7AF3 - chains 1 and C of the 9 polymer chains in the assembly; structure by electron microscopy, 2.82 A resolution.

== Chain 1 ==
Molecule: 16S rRNA (head)
Organism: Escherichia coli
Sequence (1541 nucleotides; each row starts with the number of its first residue):
     1 AAAUUGAAGA GUUUGAUCAU GGCUCAGAUU GAACGCUGGC GGCAGGCCUA ACACAUGCAA
    61 GUCGAACGGU AACAGGAAGA AGCUUGCUUC UUUGCUGACG AGUGGCGGAC GGGUGAGUAA
   121 UGUCUGGGAA ACUGCCUGAU GGAGGGGGAU AACUACUGGA AACGGUAGCU AAUACCGCAU
   181 AACGUCGCAA GACCAAAGAG GGGGACCUUC GGGCCUCUUG CCAUCGGAUG UGCCCAGAUG
   241 GGAUUAGCUA GUAGGUGGGG UAACGGCUCA CCUAGGCGAC GAUCCCUAGC UGGUCUGAGA
   301 GGAUGACCAG CCACACUGGA ACUGAGACAC GGUCCAGACU CCUACGGGAG GCAGCAGUGG
   361 GGAAUAUUGC ACAAUGGGCG CAAGCCUGAU GCAGCCAUGC CGCGUGUAUG AAGAAGGCCU
   421 UCGGGUUGUA AAGUACUUUC AGCGGGGAGG AAGGGAGUAA AGUUAAUACC UUUGCUCAUU
   481 GACGUUACCC GCAGAAGAAG CACCGGCUAA CUCCGUGCCA GCAGCCXCGG UAAUACGGAG
   541 GGUGCAAGCG UUAAUCGGAA UUACUGGGCG UAAAGCGCAC GCAGGCGGUU UGUUAAGUCA
   601 GAUGUGAAAU CCCCGGGCUC AACCUGGGAA CUGCAUCUGA UACUGGCAAG CUUGAGUCUC
   661 GUAGAGGGGG GUAGAAUUCC AGGUGUAGCG GUGAAAUGCG UAGAGAUCUG GAGGAAUACC
   721 GGUGGCGAAG GCGGCCCCCU GGACGAAGAC UGACGCUCAG GUGCGAAAGC GUGGGGAGCA
   781 AACAGGAUUA GAUACCCUGG UAGUCCACGC CGUAAACGAU GUCGACUUGG AGGUUGUGCC
   841 CUUGAGGCGU GGCUUCCGGA GCUAACGCGU UAAGUCGACC GCCUGGGGAG UACGGCCGCA
   901 AGGUUAAAAC UCAAAUGAAU UGACGGGGGC CCGCACAAGC GGUGGAGCAU GUGGUUUAAU
   961 UCGAUGXAAC GCGAAGAACC UUACCUGGUC UUGACAUCCA CGGAAGUUUU CAGAGAUGAG
  1021 AAUGUGCCUU CGGGAACCGU GAGACAGGUG CUGCAUGGCU GUCGUCAGCU CGUGUUGUGA
  1081 AAUGUUGGGU UAAGUCCCGC AACGAGCGCA ACCCUUAUCC UUUGUUGCCA GCGGUCCGGC
  1141 CGGGAACUCA AAGGAGACUG CCAGUGAUAA ACUGGAGGAA GGUGGGGAUG ACGUCAAGUC
  1201 AUCAUGGCCC UUACGACCAG GGCUACACAC GUGCUACAAU GGCGCAUACA AAGAGAAGCG
  1261 ACCUCGCGAG AGCAAGCGGA CCUCAUAAAG UGCGUCGUAG UCCGGAUUGG AGUCUGCAAC
  1321 UCGACUCCAU GAAGUCGGAA UCGCUAGUAA UCGUGGAUCA GAAUGCCACG GUGAAUACGU
  1381 UCCCGGCCUU GUACACACCG CCCGUXACAC CAUGGGAGUG GGUUGCAAAA GAAGUAGGUA
  1441 GCUUAACCUU CGGGAGGGCG CUUACCACUU UGUGAUUCAU GACUGGGGUG AAGUCGUAAC
  1501 AAGGUAACCG UAGGGGAACC UGCGGUUGGA UCACCUCCUU A
Unresolved in the structure: 1-930, 1387-1541
Modified / non-standard residues: PSU (pseudouridine-5'-monophosphate) at position 516, G7M (N7-methyl-guanosine-5'-monophosphate) at position 527, 2MG (2N-methylguanosine-5'-monophosphate) at position 966, 5MC (5-methylcytidine-5'-monophosphate) at position 967, 2MG (2N-methylguanosine-5'-monophosphate) at position 1207, 4OC (4n,o2'-methylcytidine-5'-monophosphate) at position 1401, 5MC (5-methylcytidine-5'-monophosphate) at position 1406, UR3 (3-methyluridine-5'-monophoshate) at position 1497, 2MG (2N-methylguanosine-5'-monophosphate) at position 1515, MA6 (6N-dimethyladenosine-5'-monophoshate) at position 1517, MA6 (6N-dimethyladenosine-5'-monophoshate) at position 1518
Metal / ion sites: Mg2+ site 1 near A937 (its only coordinating residue here); Mg2+ site 2: G944, G945; Mg2+ site 3 near G945 (its only coordinating residue here); Mg2+ site 4: A964, U1199; Mg2+ site 5 near C972 (its only coordinating residue here); Mg2+ site 6: G976, C1359; Mg2+ site 7 near C980 (its only coordinating residue here); Mg2+ site 8: G993, G1041; Mg2+ site 9: C1054, A1197; Mg2+ site 10: C1054, A1197, G1198; Mg2+ site 11 near C1066 (its only coordinating residue here); Mg2+ site 12: G1068, G1094; 15 more Mg2+ sites not listed

== Chain C ==
Protein: 30S ribosomal protein S3
Organism: Escherichia coli
UniProt: C3SQX2 (C3SQX2_ECOLX); residue numbers follow UniProt; this construct covers 1-233
Sequence (233 residues; row label = number of the first residue in the row):
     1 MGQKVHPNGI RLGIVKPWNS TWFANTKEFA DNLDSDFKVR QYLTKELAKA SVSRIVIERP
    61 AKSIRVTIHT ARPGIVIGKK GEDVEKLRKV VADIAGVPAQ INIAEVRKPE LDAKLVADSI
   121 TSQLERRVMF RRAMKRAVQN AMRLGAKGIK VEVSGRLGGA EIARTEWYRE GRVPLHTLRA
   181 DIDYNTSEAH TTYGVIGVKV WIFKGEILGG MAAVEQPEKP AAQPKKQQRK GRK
Unresolved in the structure: 1, 213-233
Reported in the primary citation:
  - conformationally variable residues (order/disorder transition): Ile207 to Ala212

== Chain 1 / chain C interface ==
Pairs across the interface (58; chain 1 residue first):
  A1055(1) - Arg156(C)  hydrogen bond to the sugar
  A1055(1) - Glu161(C)  hydrogen bond to the sugar
  A1055(1) - Tyr193(C)  base contact
  U1056(1) - Gly155(C)  phosphate contact
  U1056(1) - Glu161(C)  phosphate contact
  U1056(1) - Ile162(C)  phosphate contact
  U1056(1) - Ala163(C)  hydrogen bond to the phosphate
  U1056(1) - Val195(C)  hydrogen bond to the sugar
  G1057(1) - Ser154(C)  hydrogen bond to the phosphate
  G1057(1) - Gly155(C)  phosphate contact
  G1057(1) - Glu188(C)  hydrogen bond to the sugar
  G1057(1) - Val195(C)  sugar contact
  G1057(1) - Gly197(C)  phosphate contact
  G1058(1) - Ser154(C)  hydrogen bond to the phosphate
  G1058(1) - Lys199(C)  salt bridge to the phosphate
  C1059(1) - Lys199(C)  salt bridge to the phosphate
  U1060(1) - Gln3(C)  hydrogen bond to the base
  G1061(1) - Gln3(C)  phosphate contact
  U1062(1) - Gly2(C)  base contact
  U1062(1) - Gln3(C)  base contact
  G1106(1) - Arg169(C)  hydrogen bond to the sugar
  G1106(1) - Arg172(C)  phosphate contact
  C1107(1) - Arg169(C)  hydrogen bond to the sugar
  C1107(1) - Arg172(C)  phosphate contact
  C1107(1) - Val173(C)  hydrogen bond to the phosphate
  C1107(1) - Pro174(C)  phosphate contact
  G1108(1) - Pro174(C)  phosphate contact
  G1108(1) - Leu175(C)  hydrogen bond to the phosphate
  G1108(1) - His176(C)  salt bridge to the phosphate
  C1109(1) - His176(C)  salt bridge to the phosphate
  A1111(1) - His176(C)  hydrogen bond to the base
  A1111(1) - Thr177(C)  hydrogen bond to the base
  C1112(1) - His176(C)  hydrogen bond to the base
  C1112(1) - Thr177(C)  base contact
  C1112(1) - Leu178(C)  hydrogen bond to the base
  C1112(1) - Arg179(C)  hydrogen bond to the base
  C1113(1) - Ile14(C)  sugar contact
  C1113(1) - Leu178(C)  sugar contact
  U1189(1) - Val5(C)  phosphate contact
  U1189(1) - Ile10(C)  sugar contact
  U1189(1) - His176(C)  sugar contact
  G1190(1) - Gly2(C)  sugar contact
  G1190(1) - Gln3(C)  hydrogen bond to the sugar
  G1190(1) - Lys4(C)  phosphate contact
  G1190(1) - Val5(C)  hydrogen bond to the phosphate
  G1190(1) - His176(C)  sugar contact
  A1191(1) - Gly2(C)  hydrogen bond to the phosphate
  A1191(1) - Lys4(C)  salt bridge to the phosphate
  C1192(1) - Lys4(C)  salt bridge to the phosphate
  G1193(1) - Gly2(C)  hydrogen bond to the base
  G1193(1) - Trp167(C)  hydrogen bond to the phosphate
  A1204(1) - Glu188(C)  sugar contact
  A1204(1) - His190(C)  sugar contact
  U1205(1) - Gly194(C)  sugar contact
  U1205(1) - Val195(C)  sugar contact
  G1206(1) - Thr192(C)  hydrogen bond to the sugar
  G1206(1) - Tyr193(C)  sugar contact
  G1206(1) - Gly194(C)  hydrogen bond to the sugar
Also at the interface, not in a pair above, chain 1 (26 interface residues in all): C1063, U1065, A1188
Also at the interface, not in a pair above, chain C (33 interface residues in all): Gly171, Thr191, Ile196

== In short ==
The interface between chain 1 and chain C involves 26 residues on one side and 33 on the other; the contacts
include 24 hydrogen bonds and 6 salt bridges. Polar pairs include U1060(1)-Gln3(C), A1111(1)-His176(C) and
A1111(1)-Thr177(C). The Mg2+ site 2 is built by G944(1) and G945(1). From the paper: conformational
variability at Ile207(C).
Here chain 1 is 16S rRNA (head) and chain C is 30S ribosomal protein S3, both from Escherichia coli. Entry
7AF3 (Bacterial 30S ribosomal subunit assembly complex state M (head domain)) was determined by electron
microscopy, deposited together with 7AF5, 7AF8, 7AFA, 7AFD, 7AFH, 7AFI and 17 further entries.
